Entry 6BQN (electron microscopy, 3.90 A resolution); this record covers chains B and F of the 7 polymer chains in the assembly.

Chain B:
Name: SCNN1B
Source organism: Homo sapiens
Sequence (495 residues; numbered 48 to 542; the number before each row is that of its first residue; X marks 52 residues of unknown identity (built as UNK)):
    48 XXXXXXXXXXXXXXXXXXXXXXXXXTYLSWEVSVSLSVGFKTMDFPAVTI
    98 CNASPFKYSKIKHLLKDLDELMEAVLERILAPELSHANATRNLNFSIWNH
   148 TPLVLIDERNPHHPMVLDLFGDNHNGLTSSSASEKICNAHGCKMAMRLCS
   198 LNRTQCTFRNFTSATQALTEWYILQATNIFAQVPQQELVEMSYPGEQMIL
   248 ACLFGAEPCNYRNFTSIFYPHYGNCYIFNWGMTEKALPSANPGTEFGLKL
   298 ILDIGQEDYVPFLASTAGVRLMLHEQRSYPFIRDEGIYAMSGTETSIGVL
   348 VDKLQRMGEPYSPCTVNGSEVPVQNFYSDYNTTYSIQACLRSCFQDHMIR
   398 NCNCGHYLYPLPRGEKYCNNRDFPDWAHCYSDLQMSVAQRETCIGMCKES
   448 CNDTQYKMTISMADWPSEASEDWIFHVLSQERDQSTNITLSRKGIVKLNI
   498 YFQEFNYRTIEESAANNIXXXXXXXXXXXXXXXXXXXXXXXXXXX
Not modelled in the structure: 130-135, 169-178
Disulfide bonds: Cys98-Cys272, Cys184-Cys189, Cys196-Cys203, Cys249-Cys256, Cys361-Cys448, Cys386-Cys444, Cys390-Cys440, Cys399-Cys426, Cys401-Cys415

Chain F:
Name: 10D4 fab
Source organism: Mus musculus
Notes: antibody fragment or engineered binder
Sequence (115 residues; numbered 1 to 116; 1 number in that range is skipped by the numbering (no residue carries it; nothing is unmodelled there); the number before each row is that of its first residue; X marks 115 residues of unknown identity (built as UNK)):
     1 XXXXXXXXXXXXXXXXXXXXXXXXXXXXXX
    32 XXXXXXXXXXXXXXXXXXXXXXXXXXXXXXXXXXXXXXXXXXXXXXXXXX
    82 XXXXXXXXXXXXXXXXXXXXXXXXXXXXXXXXXXX

Interface between chain B and chain F:
Interface residues of chain B (facing chain F), 10 residues: Arg156, His160, Met162, Val163, Leu164, Ala179, Lys182, Ile183, Cys184, Asn185

In short:
Chain B and chain F make no direct contact in this assembly.
Chain B is SCNN1B (Homo sapiens) and chain F is 10D4 fab (Mus musculus); the structure, Cryo-EM structure of
ENaC, was determined by electron microscopy.
